Entry 7JZY (electron microscopy, 3.60 A resolution); this record covers chains M and E of the 12 polymer chains in the assembly.

Chain M:
Molecule: 61-nt RNA strand
Source organism: Pseudomonas aeruginosa
Sequence (61 nucleotides; row label = number of the first residue in the row):
     1 CUAAGAAAUUCACGGCGGGCUUGAUGUCCGCGUCUACCUGAUUCACUGCC
    51 GUAUAGGCAGC
Differences from the reference sequence: conflict A41 (G1458 in 313291946), A53 (G1446 in 313291946)

Chain E:
Name: CRISPR type I-F/YPEST-associated protein Csy3
Source organism: Pseudomonas aeruginosa
UniProt: A0A444M080 (A0A444M080_PSEAI); residues 20-361 here correspond to UniProt positions 1-342 (UniProt number = residue number - 19)
Amino-acid sequence (342 residues; each row starts with the number of its first residue):
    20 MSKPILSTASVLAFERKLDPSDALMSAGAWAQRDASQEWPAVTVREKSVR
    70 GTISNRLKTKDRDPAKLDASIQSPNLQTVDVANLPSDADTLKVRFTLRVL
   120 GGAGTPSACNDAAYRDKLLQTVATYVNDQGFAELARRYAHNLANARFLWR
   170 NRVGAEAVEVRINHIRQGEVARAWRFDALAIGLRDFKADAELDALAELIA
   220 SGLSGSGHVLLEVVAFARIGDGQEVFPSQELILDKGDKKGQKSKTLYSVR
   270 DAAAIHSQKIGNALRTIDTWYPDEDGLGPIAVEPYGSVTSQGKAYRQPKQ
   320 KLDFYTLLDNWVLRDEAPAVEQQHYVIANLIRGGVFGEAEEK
Not modelled in the structure: 20-23, 359-361

Chain M / chain E interface:
Residue-residue contacts (39; chain M residue first):
  C29(M) with Ala32(E), sugar contact; Phe33(E), hydrogen bond to the sugar; Glu34(E), sugar contact; Gly353(E), hydrogen bond to the sugar
  G30(M) with Phe33(E), sugar contact; Glu34(E), phosphate contact; Arg35(E), salt bridge to the phosphate; Arg351(E), sugar contact; Gly353(E), sugar contact; Val354(E), base contact
  C31(M) with Arg35(E), salt bridge to the phosphate; Gln277(E), sugar contact
  G32(M) with Trp168(E), base contact; Gln277(E), sugar contact; Lys278(E), hydrogen bond to the base; Asn281(E), phosphate contact; Arg284(E), salt bridge to the phosphate; Glu302(E), phosphate contact; Thr308(E), base contact; Ser309(E), hydrogen bond to the base
  U33(M) with Ser247(E), phosphate contact; Gln248(E), base contact; Glu249(E), base contact; Leu250(E), base contact; His275(E), salt bridge to the phosphate; Gln277(E), hydrogen bond to the phosphate
  C34(M) with Ser247(E), hydrogen bond to the phosphate; Gln248(E), hydrogen bond to the phosphate; Lys278(E), salt bridge to the phosphate
  U35(M) with Arg169(E), salt bridge to the phosphate
  A36(M) with Arg169(E), salt bridge to the phosphate
  C37(M) with Arg69(E), hydrogen bond to the sugar; Gly70(E), sugar contact
  C38(M) with Arg69(E), sugar contact
  U39(M) with Ser67(E), phosphate contact; Val68(E), phosphate contact; Arg69(E), hydrogen bond to the phosphate; Leu95(E), base contact
  G40(M) with Arg69(E), hydrogen bond to the sugar
Other interface residues (no listed pair), chain E (30 interface residues in all): Thr71, Val98, Phe245, Gly352

In short:
The interface between chain M and chain E involves 12 residues on one side and 30 on the other, with 10
hydrogen bonds and 7 salt bridges. Among the polar pairs are G32(M)-Lys278(E), G32(M)-Ser309(E) and
C29(M)-Phe33(E).
Here chain M is a 61-nt RNA strand and chain E is CRISPR type I-F/YPEST-associated protein Csy3, both from
Pseudomonas aeruginosa. Entry 7JZY (CryoEM structure of a CRISPR-Cas complex) was determined by electron
microscopy.
